PDB entry 7PUA | electron microscopy, 3.60 A resolution | chains CA and F7 of the 84 polymer chains in the assembly

== Chain CA ==
Molecule: 9S rRNA
From: Trypanosoma brucei brucei
Sequence (621 nucleotides; each row starts with the number of its first residue):
     1 UAAAUUAUGG UCAAUUGUUA GUAUUCAUAU UAAUUUUUUU AAAUGUUUUA UCAUUUUAUA
    61 AAGGUUUAUU UUUGAAAGAU UUUUUGUAUA AAAUUUUAGG AAUAGUUAAU AAUAAUUUAU
   121 AAUUUUGAUU AGAUUGUUUU GUUAAUGCUA UUAGAUGGGU GUGGAAAAAU AAAAAAAAUA
   181 AUUAAUAUAU AUCAAUAAUA AAUUAAAUUA AUCUAUUAGU CAGAAAUGGA UGCCAGCCGU
   241 UGCGGUAAUU UCUAUGCUUU UAAAUAUUAU ACAAUUAUCA UAUUAAAUUG UUAAGUGCUG
   301 AUUUAACCAA UAAAAAUAUA AAUAAUUUUU AUUUGUUUUU AAACACCAUU AGGUAUAUGC
   361 AAAUAUAAAA UUAUAGUAAU UAUAAAUUAU AUUAUAUUAU AUUUAUUCAU AUAAUUAAUA
   421 GGAUAAUAUU UGUAGUUUUU GAUACCAUGA UAAGGAUUAU AAAUUGAAAG UGUUAAUAUC
   481 AUAAUCAAAA UUUAUUAUUU AUAUUAAAUA UGUAUGUGUA GAUAAAAUAA GAAAUUAAAA
   541 AGGUAUUGUU GCCCACCAAU UUUUAUAAUA AAAAUAACGU GCAGUAAUUA AUAUAUUUAU
   601 AAAAAUAUAU UUUUUUUUUU U
Unresolved in the structure: 186-197, 208-215, 274-284, 330-344, 357-401, 533-551, 612-621
Construct notes: expression tag (614-621)
Ion coordination: Mg2+ site 1 near U65 (its only coordinating residue here); Mg2+ site 2: A68, U94, U95; Mg2+ site 3 near A76 (its only coordinating residue here); Mg2+ site 4 near A128 (its only coordinating residue here)

== Chain F7 ==
Protein: mt-SAF7
From: Trypanosoma brucei brucei
Reference sequence: Q57UW6 (Q57UW6_TRYB2); residue numbers follow UniProt; this construct covers 1-679
Amino-acid sequence (679 residues; each row starts with the number of its first residue):
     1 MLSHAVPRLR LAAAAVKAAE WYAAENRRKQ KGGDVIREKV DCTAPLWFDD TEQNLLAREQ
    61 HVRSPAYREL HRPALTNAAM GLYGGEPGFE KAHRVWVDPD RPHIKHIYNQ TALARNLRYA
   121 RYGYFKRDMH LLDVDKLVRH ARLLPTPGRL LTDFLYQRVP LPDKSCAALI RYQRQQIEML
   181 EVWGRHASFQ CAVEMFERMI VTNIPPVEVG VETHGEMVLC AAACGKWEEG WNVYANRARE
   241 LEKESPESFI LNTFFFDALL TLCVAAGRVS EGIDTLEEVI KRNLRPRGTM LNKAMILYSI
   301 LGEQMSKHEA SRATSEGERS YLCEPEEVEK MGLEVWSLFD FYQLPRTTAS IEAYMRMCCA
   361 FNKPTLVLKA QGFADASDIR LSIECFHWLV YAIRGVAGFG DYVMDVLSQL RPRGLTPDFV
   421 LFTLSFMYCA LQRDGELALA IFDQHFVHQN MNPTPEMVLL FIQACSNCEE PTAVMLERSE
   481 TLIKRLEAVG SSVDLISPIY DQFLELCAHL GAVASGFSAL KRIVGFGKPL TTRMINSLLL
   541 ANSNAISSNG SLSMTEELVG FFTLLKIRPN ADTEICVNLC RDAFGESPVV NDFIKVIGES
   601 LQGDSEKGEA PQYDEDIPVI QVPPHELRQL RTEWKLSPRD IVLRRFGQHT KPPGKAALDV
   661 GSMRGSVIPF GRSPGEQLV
Unresolved in the structure: 1-9, 34-41, 313-321, 679
Construct notes: conflict Ile36 (Thr in Q57UW6), Glu470 (Lys in Q57UW6), Val474 (Ala in Q57UW6)

== How chain CA and chain F7 interact ==
Residue-residue contacts (39):
  A102(CA) - Asn77(F7)  phosphate contact
  A102(CA) - Lys91(F7)  phosphate contact
  A102(CA) - Ala92(F7)  hydrogen bond to the phosphate
  U103(CA) - Thr76(F7)  phosphate contact
  U103(CA) - Asn77(F7)  hydrogen bond to the phosphate
  U125(CA) - Thr111(F7)  sugar contact
  U130(CA) - Tyr83(F7)  sugar contact
  A131(CA) - Tyr83(F7)  sugar contact
  A145(CA) - Arg672(F7)  base contact
  U146(CA) - Ser666(F7)  sugar contact
  G147(CA) - Arg664(F7)  hydrogen bond to the sugar
  G147(CA) - Ser666(F7)  sugar contact
  A271(CA) - Arg664(F7)  salt bridge to the phosphate
  C272(CA) - Arg664(F7)  hydrogen bond to the sugar
  C272(CA) - Gly665(F7)  base contact
  C272(CA) - Arg672(F7)  hydrogen bond to the sugar
  A273(CA) - Arg664(F7)  phosphate contact
  A273(CA) - Arg672(F7)  salt bridge to the phosphate
  A325(CA) - Arg644(F7)  hydrogen bond to the phosphate
  A325(CA) - Thr650(F7)  hydrogen bond to the sugar
  U326(CA) - Gln110(F7)  hydrogen bond to the phosphate
  U326(CA) - Arg115(F7)  hydrogen bond to the sugar
  U326(CA) - Arg644(F7)  salt bridge to the phosphate
  U327(CA) - Arg115(F7)  salt bridge to the phosphate
  U327(CA) - Arg142(F7)  hydrogen bond to the phosphate
  U327(CA) - Arg644(F7)  hydrogen bond to the base
  U327(CA) - Gln648(F7)  hydrogen bond to the sugar
  U327(CA) - His649(F7)  base contact
  U327(CA) - Thr650(F7)  hydrogen bond to the base
  U327(CA) - Pro652(F7)  base contact
  U328(CA) - Arg118(F7)  salt bridge to the phosphate
  U328(CA) - Arg121(F7)  salt bridge to the phosphate
  U328(CA) - Arg142(F7)  salt bridge to the phosphate
  U328(CA) - Leu143(F7)  phosphate contact
  U328(CA) - Gly647(F7)  sugar contact
  U328(CA) - Gln648(F7)  sugar contact
  U328(CA) - His649(F7)  stacking on the base
  U329(CA) - Arg121(F7)  salt bridge to the phosphate
  U329(CA) - Leu143(F7)  phosphate contact
Interface residues without a listed pair, chain CA (17 interface residues in all): A101
Interface residues without a listed pair, chain F7 (26 interface residues in all): Leu75, Glu90, Leu113, Leu117

== Overview ==
17 residues of chain CA face 26 of chain F7 across their interface, with 13 hydrogen bonds, 8 salt bridges and
1 aromatic stacking contact. Among the polar pairs are U327(CA)-Arg644(F7), U327(CA)-Thr650(F7) and
G147(CA)-Arg664(F7). A68(CA), U94(CA) and U95(CA) coordinate Mg2+ site 2.
Here chain CA is 9S rRNA and chain F7 is mt-SAF7, both from Trypanosoma brucei brucei. Entry 7PUA (Middle
assembly intermediate of the Trypanosoma brucei mitoribosomal small subunit) was determined by electron
microscopy (same publication as 7PUB).
